6LP3 - chains A and B of the 6 polymer chains in the assembly; structure by X-ray diffraction, 3.55 A resolution.

[Chain A (and B)]
Name: Uncharacterized protein YMR124W
Source organism: Saccharomyces cerevisiae (strain ATCC 204508 / S288c)
Notes: chain B of this document is another copy of the same molecule, construct and numbering; everything in this record applies to it too
UniProtKB: P39523 (YM11_YEAST); numbering as in UniProt (aligned over 746-943)
Amino-acid sequence (198 residues; each row starts with the number of its first residue):
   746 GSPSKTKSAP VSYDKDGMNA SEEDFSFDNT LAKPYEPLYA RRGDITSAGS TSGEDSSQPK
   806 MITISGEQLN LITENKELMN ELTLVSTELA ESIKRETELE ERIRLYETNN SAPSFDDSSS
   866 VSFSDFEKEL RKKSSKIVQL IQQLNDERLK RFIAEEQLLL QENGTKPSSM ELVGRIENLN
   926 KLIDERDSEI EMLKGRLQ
Unresolved in the structure: 746-806, 853-864, 910-912, 940-943 (chain B: 746-802, 852-867, 939-943)

[Chain A / chain B interface]
Pairs across the interface - 105 pairs, chain A then chain B:
  Ile807(A) - Ser810(B)
  Ile809(A) - Ser810(B)
  Ile809(A) - Gln813(B)  hydrogen bond (backbone-side chain)
  Glu812(A) - Gln813(B)  hydrogen bond
  Ile817(A) - Asn820(B)  hydrogen bond (backbone-side chain)
  Ile817(A) - Met824(B)  hydrophobic
  Asn820(A) - Asn820(B)
  Leu823(A) - Asn820(B)
  Leu823(A) - Leu823(B)  hydrophobic
  Leu823(A) - Leu827(B)  hydrophobic
  Met824(A) - Leu823(B)  hydrophobic
  Glu826(A) - Leu827(B)
  Leu827(A) - Leu823(B)  hydrophobic
  Leu827(A) - Leu827(B)  hydrophobic
  Leu827(A) - Val830(B)  hydrophobic
  Val830(A) - Leu827(B)  hydrophobic
  Val830(A) - Val830(B)  hydrophobic
  Val830(A) - Leu834(B)
  Glu833(A) - Leu834(B)
  Glu833(A) - Ser880(B)
  Leu834(A) - Val830(B)  hydrophobic
  Leu834(A) - Leu834(B)  hydrophobic
  Ser837(A) - Leu834(B)
  Ser837(A) - Ser837(B)  hydrogen bond
  Ser837(A) - Ile838(B)
  Ser837(A) - Glu841(B)  hydrogen bond
  Glu841(A) - Ser837(B)
  Glu841(A) - Arg840(B)
  Glu841(A) - Glu841(B)
  Glu841(A) - Leu844(B)
  Arg847(A) - Ile848(B)
  Ile848(A) - Ile848(B)  hydrophobic
  Ile848(A) - Tyr851(B)
  Ser865(A) - Phe868(B)  hydrogen bond (backbone-backbone)
  Ser865(A) - Lys873(B)  hydrogen bond (backbone-side chain)
  Val866(A) - Phe868(B)  hydrophobic
  Ser869(A) - Lys873(B)
  Phe871(A) - Glu845(B)
  Phe871(A) - Arg849(B)
  Lys873(A) - Arg876(B)
  Glu874(A) - Ile838(B)
  Glu874(A) - Glu841(B)
  Glu874(A) - Thr842(B)
  Glu874(A) - Glu845(B)
  Arg876(A) - Lys881(B)
  Arg876(A) - Gln884(B)  hydrogen bond (backbone-side chain)
  Lys877(A) - Ile838(B)
  Lys877(A) - Glu841(B)  salt bridge
  Lys878(A) - Ile838(B)
  Lys878(A) - Thr842(B)
  Ser879(A) - Gln884(B)  hydrogen bond
  Lys881(A) - Ser831(B)
  Lys881(A) - Leu834(B)  hydrogen bond (side chain-backbone)
  Lys881(A) - Ala835(B)
  Lys881(A) - Ile838(B)
  Val883(A) - Gln887(B)
  Val883(A) - Asp891(B)
  Gln884(A) - Gln887(B)
  Leu885(A) - Thr832(B)
  Ile886(A) - Asp891(B)
  Gln887(A) - Asp891(B)
  Gln887(A) - Leu894(B)
  Gln888(A) - Leu827(B)
  Gln888(A) - Thr828(B)
  Asn890(A) - Asp891(B)
  Asn890(A) - Lys895(B)
  Asn890(A) - Ile898(B)
  Asp891(A) - Leu894(B)
  Glu892(A) - Met824(B)
  Arg893(A) - Gln902(B)
  Leu894(A) - Leu894(B)  hydrophobic
  Leu894(A) - Phe897(B)
  Leu894(A) - Ile898(B)  hydrophobic
  Lys895(A) - Lys821(B)
  Arg896(A) - Met915(B)  hydrogen bond (side chain-backbone)
  Arg896(A) - Glu916(B)
  Arg896(A) - Val918(B)
  Arg896(A) - Gly919(B)
  Phe897(A) - Glu901(B)
  Phe897(A) - Gln902(B)
  Phe897(A) - Leu905(B)  hydrophobic
  Phe897(A) - Met915(B)  hydrophobic
  Ile898(A) - Glu901(B)
  Glu900(A) - Leu905(B)
  Glu900(A) - Ser914(B)
  Glu900(A) - Val918(B)
  Glu901(A) - Glu901(B)
  Glu901(A) - Leu904(B)
  Leu903(A) - Met806(B)  hydrophobic
  Gln906(A) - Met806(B)
  Leu917(A) - Val918(B)  hydrophobic
  Leu917(A) - Ile921(B)
  Val918(A) - Leu917(B)  hydrophobic
  Arg920(A) - Gln803(B)  hydrogen bond (side chain-backbone)
  Ile921(A) - Leu917(B)  hydrophobic
  Ile921(A) - Ile921(B)  hydrophobic
  Leu924(A) - Leu924(B)  hydrophobic
  Leu924(A) - Asn925(B)
  Leu924(A) - Ile928(B)  hydrophobic
  Asn925(A) - Leu924(B)
  Ile928(A) - Leu924(B)  hydrophobic
  Ile928(A) - Ile928(B)  hydrophobic
  Arg931(A) - Asp932(B)  salt bridge
  Asp932(A) - Arg931(B)  salt bridge
  Ile935(A) - Ile935(B)  hydrophobic
Other interface residues (no listed pair), chain A (67 interface residues in all): Leu816, Thr818, Leu829, Ser831, Arg840, Leu844, Phe868, Glu872, Ser880, Leu927, Leu938
Other interface residues (no listed pair), chain B (65 interface residues in all): Pro804, Ile809, Gly811, Glu819, Glu826, Arg847, Lys877, Val883, Gln888, Asn890, Leu938

[In short]
The interface between chain A and chain B involves 67 residues on one side and 65 on the other, with 12
hydrogen bonds and 3 salt bridges. Polar pairs include Lys877(A)-Glu841(B), Arg931(A)-Asp932(B) and
Ile809(A)-Gln813(B).
Chain A and chain B are both Uncharacterized protein YMR124W (Saccharomyces cerevisiae (strain ATCC 204508 /
S288c)); the structure, Structural basis and functional analysis epo1-bem3p complex for bud growth, was
determined by X-ray diffraction.
